PDB entry 6RQJ | electron microscopy, 3.50 A resolution | chains A and D of the 5 polymer chains in the assembly

[Chain A]
Name: Complement C5
From: Homo sapiens
UniProt: P01031 (CO5_HUMAN); numbering as in UniProt (aligned over 678-1676)
Sequence (999 residues; each row starts with the number of its first residue):
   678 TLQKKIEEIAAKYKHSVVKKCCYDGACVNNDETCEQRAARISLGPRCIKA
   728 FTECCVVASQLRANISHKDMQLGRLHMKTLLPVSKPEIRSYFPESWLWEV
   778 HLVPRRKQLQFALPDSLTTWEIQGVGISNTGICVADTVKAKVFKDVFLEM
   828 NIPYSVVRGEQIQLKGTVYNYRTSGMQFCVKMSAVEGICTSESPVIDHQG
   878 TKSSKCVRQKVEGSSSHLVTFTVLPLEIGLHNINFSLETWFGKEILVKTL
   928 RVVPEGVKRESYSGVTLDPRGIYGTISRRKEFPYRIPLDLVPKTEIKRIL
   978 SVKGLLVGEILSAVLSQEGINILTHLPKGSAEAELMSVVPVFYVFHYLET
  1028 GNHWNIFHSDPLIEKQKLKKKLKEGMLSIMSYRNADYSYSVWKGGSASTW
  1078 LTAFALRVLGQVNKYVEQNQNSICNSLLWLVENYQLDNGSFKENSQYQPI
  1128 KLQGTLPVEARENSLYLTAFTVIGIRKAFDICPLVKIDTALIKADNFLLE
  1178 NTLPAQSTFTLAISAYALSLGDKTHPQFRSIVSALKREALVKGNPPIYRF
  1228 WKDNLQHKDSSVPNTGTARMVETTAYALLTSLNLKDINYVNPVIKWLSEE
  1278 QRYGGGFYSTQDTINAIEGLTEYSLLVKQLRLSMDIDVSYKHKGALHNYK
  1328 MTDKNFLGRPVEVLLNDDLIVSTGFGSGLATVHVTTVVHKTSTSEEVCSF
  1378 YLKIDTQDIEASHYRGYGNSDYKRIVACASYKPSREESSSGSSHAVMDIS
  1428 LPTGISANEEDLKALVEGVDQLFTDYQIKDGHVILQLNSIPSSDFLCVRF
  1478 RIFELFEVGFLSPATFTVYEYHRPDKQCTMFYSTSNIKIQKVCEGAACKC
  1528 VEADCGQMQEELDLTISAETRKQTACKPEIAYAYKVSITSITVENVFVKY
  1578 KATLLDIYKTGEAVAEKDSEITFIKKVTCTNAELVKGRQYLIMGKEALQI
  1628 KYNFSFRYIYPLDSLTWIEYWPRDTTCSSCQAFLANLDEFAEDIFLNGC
Not modelled in the structure: 678-679, 874-878, 1389-1399
Disulfides: Cys698-Cys724, Cys699-Cys731, Cys711-Cys732, Cys856-Cys883, Cys866-Cys1527, Cys1101-Cys1159, Cys1375-Cys1505, Cys1405-Cys1474, Cys1520-Cys1525, Cys1532-Cys1606, Cys1553-Cys1676, Cys1654-Cys1657
Covalent attachments: N-acetylglucosamine (NAG) linked to Asn911

[Chain D]
Name: Rhipicephalus appendiculatus RaCI1
From: Rhipicephalus pulchellus
UniProt: A0A158RFT5 (A0A158RFT5_RHIAP); residues -1 to 79 here correspond to UniProt positions 1-81 (UniProt number = residue number + 2)
Sequence (81 residues; row label = number of the first residue in the row; numbers below 1 keep their minus sign (Gly-1 is residue -1)):
    -1 GPMEEVKTTPIPNHQCVNATCERKLDALGNAVITKCPQGCLCVVRGASNI
    49 VPANGTCFQLATTKPPMAPGDNKDNKEEESN
Not modelled in the structure: -1 to 13, 60-79
Disulfides: Cys14-Cys38, Cys19-Cys40, Cys34-Cys55

[Chain A / chain D interface]
Pairs across the interface (23):
  Tyr1064(A) - Gly44(D)  hydrogen bond (side chain-backbone)
  Tyr1064(A) - Ala45(D)
  Tyr1064(A) - Ser46(D)  hydrogen bond (side chain-backbone)
  Gln1097(A) - Leu39(D)
  Asn1098(A) - Arg21(D)
  Asn1098(A) - Val41(D)
  Asn1098(A) - Val42(D)  hydrogen bond (side chain-backbone)
  Cys1101(A) - Leu39(D)  hydrophobic
  Cys1101(A) - Val41(D)  hydrophobic
  Asn1102(A) - Val42(D)  hydrogen bond (side chain-backbone)
  Asn1102(A) - Arg43(D)  hydrogen bond
  Leu1105(A) - Val41(D)  hydrophobic
  Leu1105(A) - Phe56(D)  hydrophobic
  Glu1109(A) - Arg43(D)  salt bridge
  Pro1160(A) - Gln57(D)
  Pro1160(A) - Leu58(D)
  Leu1161(A) - Leu39(D)  hydrophobic
  Leu1161(A) - Phe56(D)  hydrophobic
  Leu1161(A) - Gln57(D)
  Leu1161(A) - Leu58(D)
  Val1162(A) - Gln57(D)
  Val1162(A) - Leu58(D)
  Val1162(A) - Ala59(D)  hydrophobic
Other interface residues (no listed pair), chain A (12 interface residues in all): Cys1159, Lys1163
Other interface residues (no listed pair), chain D (14 interface residues in all): Ile31, Cys40

[Overview]
12 residues of chain A face 14 of chain D across their interface; the contacts include 5 hydrogen bonds and 1
salt bridge. Polar pairs include Glu1109(A)-Arg43(D), Tyr1064(A)-Gly44(D) and Tyr1064(A)-Ser46(D). Covalently
linked N-acetylglucosamine: at Asn911(A).
Here chain A is Complement C5 (Homo sapiens) and chain D is Rhipicephalus appendiculatus RaCI1 (Rhipicephalus
pulchellus). Entry 6RQJ (Structure of human complement C5 complexed with tick inhibitors OmCI, RaCI1 and
CirpT1) was determined by electron microscopy (same publication as 6RPT).
